Entry 8QBY (electron microscopy, 2.30 A resolution); this record covers chains I and D of the 18 polymer chains in the assembly.

# Chain I
Protein: NADH-quinone oxidoreductase subunit I
Organism: Paracoccus denitrificans PD1222
UniProtKB: A1B486 (NUOI_PARDP); residue numbers follow UniProt; this construct covers 1-163
Chain sequence (163 residues; row label = number of the first residue in the row):
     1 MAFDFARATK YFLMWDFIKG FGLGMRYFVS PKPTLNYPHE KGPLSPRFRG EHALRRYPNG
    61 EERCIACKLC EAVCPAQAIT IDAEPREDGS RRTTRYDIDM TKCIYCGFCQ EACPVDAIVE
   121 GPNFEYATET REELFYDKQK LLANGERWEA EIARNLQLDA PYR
Not modelled in the structure: 1-4
Metal / ion sites: 4Fe-4S cluster Fe site 1: Cys64, Cys67, Cys70, Cys113; 4Fe-4S cluster Fe site 2: Cys74, Cys103, Cys106, Cys109; Ca2+: Asp88 (shared with 1 residue of chain R)
Small-molecule neighbours:
  - 1,2-diacyl-glycerol-3-sn-phosphate (3PH): Phe21, Gly22, Leu23, Met25, Arg26, Phe28, Val29
  - phosphatidyl serine (P5S; O-[(R)-{[(2R)-2,3-bis(octadecanoyloxy)propyl]oxy}(hydroxy)phosphoryl]-L-serine): Phe28, Val29, Ser30, Pro31, Lys32
  - 1,2-diacyl-sn-glycero-3-phosphocholine (PC1): Tyr11, Phe12, Leu13, Met14, Phe17, Ile18, Phe21
  - 4Fe-4S cluster (SF4), molecule 1: His52, Cys74, Pro75, Ala76, Ala78, Ile79, Ile98, Cys103, Ile104, Tyr105, Cys106, Gly107, Phe108, Cys109, Glu120
  - 4Fe-4S cluster (SF4), molecule 2: Leu54, Cys64, Ile65, Ala66, Cys67, Lys68, Leu69, Cys70, Ile81, Tyr96, Cys113, Pro114, Val115, Ala117, Ile118
Curated features (UniProtKB/Swiss-Prot):
  - binding site ([4Fe-4S] cluster): Cys64, Cys67, Cys70, Cys74, Cys103, Cys106, Cys109, Cys113
From the paper describing this entry:
  - Ca2+ coordination: Asp88

# Chain D
Protein: NADH-quinone oxidoreductase subunit D
Organism: Paracoccus denitrificans PD1222
UniProtKB: A1B495 (NUOD_PARDP); numbering as in UniProt (aligned over 1-412)
Chain sequence (412 residues; row label = number of the first residue in the row):
     1 MDGDIRKNSY DDGSMDALTG EQSIRNFNIN FGPQHPAAHG VLRMVLELDG EIVERADPHI
    61 GLLHRGTEKL MESRTYLQNL PYLDRLDYVA PMNQEHAWCL AIERLTGTVI PRRASLIRVL
   121 YSEIGRILNH LMGVTTGAMD VGALTPPLWG FEAREELMIF YERACGARLH AAYFRPGGVH
   181 QDLPPDLLDD IEEWCERFPK LVDDLDTLLT ENRIFKQRLV DIGIVTEADA LDWGYTGVMV
   241 RGSGLAWDLR RSQPYECYDE FDFQIPVGRN GDCYDRYLCR MAEMRESCKI MQQAVQKLRA
   301 EPAGDVLARG KLTPPRRAEM KRDMESLIHH FKLYTEGFKV PAGEVYAAVE APKGEFGVYL
   361 VADGTNKPWR AKLRAPGFAH LQSIDWMSRG HMLADVPAII ATLDIVFGEV DR
Not modelled in the structure: 1-2
Modified / non-standard residues: Arg65 (N3, N4-dimethylarginine; 2MR)
Metal / ion sites: Ca2+: Arg6, Asn8, Asp49, Glu54
Small-molecule neighbours: 4Fe-4S cluster (SF4): Arg65, Arg85, His170
From the paper describing this entry:
  - Ca2+ coordination: Arg6, Asn8, Asp49, Glu54

# Interface between chain I and chain D
Contacting residue pairs - 72 pairs, chain I then chain D:
  Arg7(I) - Glu211(D)  salt bridge
  Arg7(I) - Lys216(D)
  Tyr11(I) - Glu211(D)  hydrogen bond (side chain-backbone)
  Tyr11(I) - Arg213(D)  hydrogen bond (backbone-side chain)
  Tyr11(I) - Lys216(D)
  Met14(I) - Arg213(D)
  Asp16(I) - Glu211(D)
  Asp16(I) - Asn212(D)
  Asp16(I) - Arg213(D)  salt bridge
  Phe17(I) - Asn212(D)
  Phe17(I) - Arg213(D)
  Phe17(I) - Ile214(D)  hydrophobic
  Leu23(I) - Trp149(D)  hydrophobic
  Leu23(I) - Asp204(D)
  Leu23(I) - Thr207(D)
  Arg26(I) - Asp204(D)  salt bridge
  Tyr27(I) - Trp149(D)  hydrophobic
  Tyr27(I) - Asp204(D)  hydrogen bond
  Pro43(I) - Glu162(D)
  Leu44(I) - Glu162(D)
  Ser45(I) - Glu162(D)  hydrogen bond
  Ser45(I) - Arg163(D)
  Arg47(I) - Arg163(D)
  Arg47(I) - Ala164(D)  hydrogen bond (side chain-backbone)
  Arg47(I) - Gly166(D)
  Arg47(I) - Gln181(D)
  Arg47(I) - Asp182(D)  hydrogen bond (side chain-backbone)
  Arg47(I) - Pro184(D)
  Phe48(I) - Glu162(D)
  Phe48(I) - Gly166(D)
  Arg49(I) - Cys165(D)  hydrogen bond (side chain-backbone)
  Arg49(I) - Gly166(D)  hydrogen bond (backbone-backbone)
  Arg49(I) - Ala167(D)
  Arg49(I) - His170(D)
  Arg49(I) - Ala171(D)  hydrogen bond (side chain-backbone)
  Leu69(I) - Phe331(D)  hydrophobic
  Leu69(I) - Thr335(D)
  Ala72(I) - Gln78(D)  hydrogen bond (backbone-side chain)
  Ala72(I) - Thr335(D)
  Val73(I) - Gln78(D)  hydrogen bond (backbone-side chain)
  Val73(I) - Tyr334(D)
  Cys74(I) - Gln78(D)
  Pro75(I) - Arg74(D)  hydrogen bond (backbone-side chain)
  Pro75(I) - Gln78(D)
  Ile104(I) - Pro81(D)  hydrophobic
  Ile104(I) - Arg85(D)
  Phe108(I) - Leu77(D)
  Phe108(I) - Pro81(D)  hydrophobic
  Phe108(I) - Arg175(D)
  Gln110(I) - Arg317(D)
  Glu111(I) - Arg175(D)  salt bridge
  Glu111(I) - His180(D)  salt bridge
  Glu111(I) - Arg317(D)  hydrogen bond (backbone-side chain)
  Glu111(I) - His330(D)
  Glu111(I) - Tyr334(D)  hydrogen bond
  Ala112(I) - His330(D)  hydrogen bond (backbone-side chain)
  Ala112(I) - Tyr334(D)  hydrophobic
  Cys113(I) - Arg317(D)  hydrogen bond (backbone-side chain)
  Pro114(I) - Met320(D)  hydrophobic
  Pro114(I) - Lys321(D)
  Asp116(I) - Arg317(D)  salt bridge
  Asp116(I) - Lys321(D)  salt bridge
  Asp159(I) - Gln181(D)  hydrogen bond
  Pro161(I) - Arg316(D)  hydrogen bond (backbone-side chain)
  Tyr162(I) - Gln181(D)  hydrogen bond (backbone-side chain)
  Tyr162(I) - Asp182(D)
  Tyr162(I) - Pro184(D)
  Tyr162(I) - Pro185(D)
  Tyr162(I) - Arg316(D)
  Arg163(I) - Gln181(D)
  Arg163(I) - Arg316(D)  hydrogen bond (backbone-side chain)
  Arg163(I) - Arg317(D)
Other interface residues (no listed pair), chain I (34 interface residues in all): Lys19, Pro33, Val115
Other interface residues (no listed pair), chain D (41 interface residues in all): Glu152, Ile159, Ala172, Leu183, Leu201, Leu208

# Overview
34 residues of chain I and 41 residues of chain D are in contact, with 20 hydrogen bonds and 7 salt bridges.
Polar pairs include Arg7(I)-Glu211(D), Asp16(I)-Arg213(D) and Arg26(I)-Asp204(D). Chain I binds 4Fe-4S
cluster, 1,2-diacyl-glycerol-3-sn-phosphate, phosphatidyl serine and 1,2-diacyl-sn-glycero-3-phosphocholine.
Chain D binds 4Fe-4S cluster. The paper reports Ca2+ coordination by Asp88(I) and Arg6(D) among others.
Chain I is NADH-quinone oxidoreductase subunit I and chain D is NADH-quinone oxidoreductase subunit D, both
from Paracoccus denitrificans PD1222; the structure, Respiratory complex I from Paracoccus denitrificans in
MSP2N2 nanodiscs, was determined by electron microscopy, deposited together with 8QC1.
